PDB entry 6T0B | electron microscopy, 2.80 A resolution | chains C and D of the 46 polymer chains in the assembly

== Chain C ==
Molecule: Cytochrome b
Source organism: Saccharomyces cerevisiae S288c
UniProtKB: P00163 (CYB_YEAST); residue numbers follow UniProt; this construct covers 1-385
Chain sequence (385 residues; row label = number of the first residue in the row):
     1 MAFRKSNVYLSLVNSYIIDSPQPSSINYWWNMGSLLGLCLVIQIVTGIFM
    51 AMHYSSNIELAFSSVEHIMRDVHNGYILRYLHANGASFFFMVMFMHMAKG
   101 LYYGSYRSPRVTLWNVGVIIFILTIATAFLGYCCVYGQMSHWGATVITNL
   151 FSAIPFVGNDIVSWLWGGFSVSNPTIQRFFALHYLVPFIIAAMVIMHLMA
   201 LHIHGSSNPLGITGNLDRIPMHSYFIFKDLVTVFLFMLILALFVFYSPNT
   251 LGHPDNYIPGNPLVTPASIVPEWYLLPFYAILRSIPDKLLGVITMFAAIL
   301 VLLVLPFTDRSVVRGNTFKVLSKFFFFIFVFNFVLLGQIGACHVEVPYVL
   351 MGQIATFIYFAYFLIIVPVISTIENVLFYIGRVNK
Metal / ion sites: heme Fe site 1: His82, His183; heme Fe site 2: His96, His197
Small-molecule neighbours:
  - heme (HEM), molecule 1: Trp29, Trp30, Met32, Gly33, Ser34, Leu36, Gly37, Phe89, Met93, His96, Met97, Lys99, Ser105, Leu113, Trp114, Gly117, Val118, Ile120, Phe121, Ile190, Val194, His197, Leu198, Leu201, Ser206, Ser207
  - heme (HEM), molecule 2: Leu40, Gln43, Ile44, Gly47, Ile48, Met50, Ala51, Tyr54, Val65, Arg79, His82, Ala83, Ala86, Phe90, Thr127, Ala128, Gly131, Tyr132, Val135, Phe180, His183, Tyr184, Pro187, Ile190, Glu272, Tyr274
  - 1,2-diacyl-sn-glycero-3-phoshocholine (PCF): Asn27, Trp29, Phe94, Met95, Met97, Ala98, Lys99, Tyr102, Tyr103, Pro209, Thr317, Phe318, Lys323, Phe326, Phe327, Phe329, Val330, Phe333
Swiss-Prot annotation at these positions:
  - binding site (a ubiquinone): Tyr16, His202
  - binding site (heme b): His82, His96, His183, His197
  - natural variant: Ile122 (I122T: In strain: ATCC 44821 / 777-3A), Ile269 (I269ID: In strain: D273-10B/A21)
  - mutagenesis: Gly131 (G131S: In W7: Causes respiratory deficiency)

== Chain D ==
Molecule: Cytochrome c1, heme protein, mitochondrial
Source organism: Saccharomyces cerevisiae S288c
UniProtKB: P07143 (CY1_YEAST); residues 62-309 here = UniProt positions 62-309
Chain sequence (248 residues; each row starts with the number of its first residue):
    62 MTAAEHGLHAPAYAWSHNGPFETFDHASIRRGYQVYREVCAACHSLDRVA
   112 WRTLVGVSHTNEEVRNMAEEFEYDDEPDEQGNPKKRPGKLSDYIPGPYPN
   162 EQAARAANQGALPPDLSLIVKARHGGCDYIFSLLTGYPDEPPAGVALPPG
   212 SNYNPYFPGGSIAMARVLFDDMVEYEDGTPATTSQMAKDVTTFLNWCAEP
   262 EHDERKRLGLKTVIILSSLYLLSIWVKKFKWAGIKTRKFVFNPPKPRK
Unresolved in the structure: 309
Covalent attachments: heme c (HEC) linked to Cys101, Cys104
Metal / ion sites: heme c Fe: His105, Met225
Small-molecule neighbours: heme c (HEC): Val100, His105, Asn169, Ala172, Leu173, Pro174, Pro175, Leu177, Ile180, Arg184, Tyr190, Ile191, Leu194, Leu195, Phe218, Ile223, Ala224, Met225, Val228, Leu229, Val251, Leu255
Swiss-Prot annotation at these positions:
  - binding site (heme c): Cys101, Cys104, His105, Met225
  - mutagenesis: Arg166 (R166G: Abolishes catalytic activity), Lys272 (K272A: Loss of RIP1 from the bc1 complex), Lys288 (K288L: Loss of CYT1 and COB from the bc1 complex; when associated with L-289 and L-296), Lys289 (K289L: Loss of CYT1 and COB from the bc1 complex; when associated with L-288 and L-296), Lys296 (K296L: Loss of CYT1 and COB from the bc1 complex; when associated with L-288 and L-289)

== How chain C and chain D interact ==
Residue-residue contacts - 58 pairs, chain C then chain D:
  Tyr28(C) - Lys288(D)
  Phe62(C) - Arg109(D)
  Glu66(C) - Arg109(D)  salt bridge
  Met69(C) - Lys182(D)
  Arg70(C) - Arg109(D)
  Arg70(C) - Ser178(D)  hydrogen bond (side chain-backbone)
  Arg70(C) - Leu179(D)
  Arg70(C) - Cys258(D)  hydrogen bond (side chain-backbone)
  Arg70(C) - Ala259(D)
  Asp71(C) - Arg113(D)  salt bridge
  Tyr76(C) - Glu262(D)
  Tyr76(C) - Arg266(D)
  Tyr76(C) - Leu269(D)
  Tyr80(C) - Lys182(D)  hydrogen bond
  Asp217(C) - Arg298(D)  salt bridge
  Ile219(C) - Ile295(D)  hydrophobic
  Ser223(C) - Lys291(D)
  Tyr224(C) - Lys291(D)
  Tyr224(C) - Trp292(D)  hydrogen bond (backbone-side chain)
  Tyr224(C) - Ile295(D)  hydrophobic
  Phe225(C) - Trp292(D)  hydrophobic
  Phe227(C) - Lys291(D)
  Lys228(C) - Trp292(D)
  Val231(C) - Tyr281(D)
  Val231(C) - Ser284(D)
  Val231(C) - Lys288(D)
  Phe234(C) - Leu280(D)
  Phe234(C) - Tyr281(D)  hydrophobic
  Phe234(C) - Ser284(D)
  Leu235(C) - Tyr281(D)  hydrophobic
  Met237(C) - Leu277(D)
  Leu238(C) - Val274(D)
  Leu238(C) - Leu277(D)
  Leu238(C) - Ser278(D)
  Ala241(C) - Thr273(D)
  Ala241(C) - Leu277(D)  hydrophobic
  Leu242(C) - Val274(D)  hydrophobic
  Phe245(C) - Arg266(D)  hydrogen bond (backbone-side chain)
  Phe245(C) - Leu269(D)  hydrophobic
  Phe245(C) - Gly270(D)
  Phe245(C) - Thr273(D)
  Tyr246(C) - Pro81(D)
  Tyr246(C) - Lys267(D)  hydrogen bond (side chain-backbone)
  Tyr246(C) - Gly270(D)
  Tyr246(C) - Leu271(D)  hydrogen bond (side chain-backbone)
  Tyr246(C) - Val274(D)  hydrophobic
  Pro248(C) - Arg266(D)
  Asn249(C) - Lys182(D)
  Asn249(C) - Glu260(D)
  Pro254(C) - Lys182(D)
  Pro254(C) - Ala183(D)
  Asp255(C) - Ala183(D)
  Tyr257(C) - Leu179(D)
  Tyr257(C) - Lys182(D)
  Tyr257(C) - Ala183(D)  hydrophobic
  Ile258(C) - Ala183(D)  hydrophobic
  Pro259(C) - Arg109(D)
  Glu345(C) - Met62(D)  hydrogen bond (side chain-backbone)
Other interface residues (no listed pair), chain C (37 interface residues in all): Ser24, Ile77, Leu230, Val244, His343
Other interface residues (no listed pair), chain D (38 interface residues in all): His67, Val110, Tyr154, Arg184, His185, Pro261, Glu265, Ile285, Val287

== Summary ==
37 residues of chain C face 38 of chain D across their interface, with 8 hydrogen bonds and 3 salt bridges.
Polar pairs include Glu66(C)-Arg109(D), Asp71(C)-Arg113(D) and Asp217(C)-Arg298(D). Chain C binds heme and
1,2-diacyl-sn-glycero-3-phoshocholine. Heme c is covalently linked to Cys101(D).
Chain C is Cytochrome b and chain D is Cytochrome c1, heme protein, mitochondrial, both from Saccharomyces
cerevisiae S288c; the structure, The III2-IV(5B)2 respiratory supercomplex from S. cerevisiae, was determined
by electron microscopy together with 6T15 from the same study.
